5L1F - chains C and D of the 4 polymer chains in the assembly; structure by X-ray diffraction, 4.00 A resolution.

# Chain C (and D)
Protein: Glutamate receptor 2
Source organism: Rattus norvegicus
Notes: fragment: with deletions of 397-398, 402-405, 566-587; chain D of this document is another copy of the same molecule, construct and numbering; everything in this record applies to it too
UniProtKB: P19491 (GRIA2_RAT), isoform P19491-2; aligned in 2 segments with insertions or deletions, so no single offset holds: 10-544 ~ UniProt 25-565; 567-826 ~ UniProt 588-847
Amino-acid sequence (803 residues; each row starts with the number of its first residue; note: 19 numbers in that range are skipped by the numbering (no residue carries them; nothing is unmodelled there)):
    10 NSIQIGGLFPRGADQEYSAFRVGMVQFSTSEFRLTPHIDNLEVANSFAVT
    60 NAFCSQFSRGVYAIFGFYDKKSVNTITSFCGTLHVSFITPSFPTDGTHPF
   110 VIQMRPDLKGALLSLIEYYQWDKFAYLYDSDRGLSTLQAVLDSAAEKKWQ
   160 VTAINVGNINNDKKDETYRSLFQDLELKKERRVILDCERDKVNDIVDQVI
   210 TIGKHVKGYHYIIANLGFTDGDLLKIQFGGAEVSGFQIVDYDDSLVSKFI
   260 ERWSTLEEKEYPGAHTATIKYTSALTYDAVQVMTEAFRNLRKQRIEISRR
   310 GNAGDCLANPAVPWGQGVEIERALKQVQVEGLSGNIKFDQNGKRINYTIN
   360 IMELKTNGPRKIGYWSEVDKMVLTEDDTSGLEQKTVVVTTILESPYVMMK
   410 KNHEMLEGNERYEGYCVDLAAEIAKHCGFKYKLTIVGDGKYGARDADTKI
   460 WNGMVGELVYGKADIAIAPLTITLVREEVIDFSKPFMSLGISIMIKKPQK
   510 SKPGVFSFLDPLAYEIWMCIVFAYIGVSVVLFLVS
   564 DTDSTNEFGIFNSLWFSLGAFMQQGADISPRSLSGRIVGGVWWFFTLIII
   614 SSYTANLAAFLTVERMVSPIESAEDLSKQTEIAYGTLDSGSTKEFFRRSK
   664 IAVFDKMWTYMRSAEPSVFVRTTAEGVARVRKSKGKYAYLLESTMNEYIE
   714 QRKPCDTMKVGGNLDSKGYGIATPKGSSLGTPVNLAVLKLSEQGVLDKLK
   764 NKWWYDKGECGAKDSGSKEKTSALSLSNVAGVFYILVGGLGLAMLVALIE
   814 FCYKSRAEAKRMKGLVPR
Disordered / not traced: 564-572, 589-594, 817-831 (chain D: 564-572, 589-590, 817-831)
Disulfides: C63-C315, C718-C773
Covalent attachments: N-acetylglucosamine (NAG) linked to N355
Differences from the reference sequence: engineered mutation E241 (Asn256 in P19491), D385 (Asn406 in P19491), Q392 (Asn413 in P19491), A589 (Cys610 in P19491); linker (564-566); cloning artifact (827-831)
Residues lining bound ligands: 6ZP (2-(6'-oxo-1'-phenyl[1',6'-dihydro[2,3'-bipyridine]]-5'-yl)benzonitrile): K511, P512, S516, F517, L518, D519, P520, W526, Y616, L620, F623, S788, N791
Swiss-Prot annotation at these positions:
  - glycosylation: N355 (N-linked (GlcNAc...) asparagine)
  - binding site (L-glutamate): S654, T655, E705
  - site: I633 (Crucial to convey clamshell closure to channel opening), R660 (Interaction with the cone snail toxin Con-ikot-ikot), K752 (Interaction with the cone snail toxin Con-ikot-ikot)
  - modified residue (Phosphoserine): S662, S696
  - lipidation: C815 (S-palmitoyl cysteine)
From the paper describing this entry:
  - binding site for 6ZP: S516, F517, D519, P520, Y616, L620, F623, S788, N791
  - mutagenesis - F623A: decreased binding to 6ZP
  - mutagenesis - D519A, S788A: unchanged binding to 6ZP

# How chain C and chain D interact
Residue-residue contacts (122):
  N54(C) - S87(D)  hydrogen bond
  N54(C) - T91(D)
  S55(C) - N83(D)
  S55(C) - S87(D)  hydrogen bond (backbone-side chain)
  F56(C) - S87(D)  hydrogen bond (backbone-side chain)
  F56(C) - F88(D)  hydrophobic
  F56(C) - T91(D)
  F56(C) - C315(D)
  F56(C) - A320(D)  hydrophobic
  T59(C) - T59(D)
  T59(C) - F88(D)
  N60(C) - L316(D)
  C63(C) - L316(D)  hydrophobic
  K79(C) - N83(D)
  K80(C) - N83(D)
  N83(C) - S55(D)  hydrogen bond (backbone-side chain)
  N83(C) - K80(D)
  T84(C) - S55(D)
  T84(C) - T84(D)  hydrogen bond
  S87(C) - N54(D)  hydrogen bond
  S87(C) - S55(D)
  S87(C) - F56(D)  hydrogen bond (side chain-backbone)
  F88(C) - F56(D)  hydrophobic
  F88(C) - T59(D)
  T91(C) - F56(D)
  Y137(C) - Q147(D)
  Y137(C) - D151(D)
  L143(C) - Q147(D)
  Q147(C) - Y137(D)
  Q147(C) - L143(D)
  Q147(C) - N164(D)  hydrogen bond
  L150(C) - L150(D)  hydrophobic
  L150(C) - A162(D)
  D151(C) - Y137(D)
  D151(C) - N164(D)  hydrogen bond (side chain-backbone)
  A154(C) - T161(D)
  A154(C) - I163(D)  hydrophobic
  A154(C) - D183(D)
  T161(C) - A154(D)
  A162(C) - L150(D)
  A162(C) - D151(D)
  I163(C) - D151(D)
  N164(C) - Q147(D)  hydrogen bond
  N164(C) - D151(D)  hydrogen bond (backbone-side chain)
  L186(C) - A154(D)
  C315(C) - F56(D)
  C315(C) - L316(D)  hydrophobic
  L316(C) - N60(D)
  L316(C) - C63(D)  hydrophobic
  L316(C) - C315(D)  hydrophobic
  A320(C) - F56(D)  hydrophobic
  D519(C) - L787(D)
  P520(C) - L787(D)
  L521(C) - L787(D)
  A522(C) - L787(D)
  A522(C) - L789(D)  hydrophobic
  E524(C) - L789(D)
  I525(C) - L787(D)  hydrophobic
  I525(C) - L789(D)  hydrophobic
  I525(C) - V792(D)  hydrophobic
  C528(C) - F796(D)
  A532(C) - L799(D)  hydrophobic
  G535(C) - L803(D)
  V536(C) - L803(D)  hydrophobic
  V539(C) - L803(D)  hydrophobic
  V539(C) - A806(D)  hydrophobic
  L542(C) - M807(D)  hydrophobic
  L542(C) - A810(D)
  Q587(C) - M585(D)
  G588(C) - M585(D)
  S595(C) - W578(D)
  S595(C) - E813(D)
  L596(C) - F574(D)
  L596(C) - W578(D)
  L596(C) - V809(D)  hydrophobic
  L596(C) - E813(D)  hydrogen bond (backbone-side chain)
  S597(C) - A806(D)  hydrogen bond (side chain-backbone)
  S597(C) - V809(D)
  S597(C) - A810(D)  hydrogen bond (side chain-backbone)
  S597(C) - E813(D)  hydrogen bond (backbone-side chain)
  R599(C) - W578(D)
  R599(C) - L581(D)
  R599(C) - G582(D)
  I600(C) - L581(D)  hydrophobic
  I600(C) - L805(D)
  I600(C) - A806(D)  hydrophobic
  I600(C) - V809(D)  hydrophobic
  V601(C) - A806(D)  hydrophobic
  G602(C) - M585(D)
  G603(C) - M585(D)
  V604(C) - I798(D)
  V604(C) - L799(D)  hydrophobic
  V604(C) - G802(D)
  W605(C) - L799(D)  hydrophobic
  W606(C) - F584(D)  hydrophobic
  W606(C) - T609(D)
  F607(C) - F584(D)  hydrophobic
  F608(C) - V795(D)
  F608(C) - F796(D)  hydrophobic
  F608(C) - L799(D)  hydrophobic
  L610(C) - I613(D)  hydrophobic
  I611(C) - Y616(D)
  I611(C) - V795(D)  hydrophobic
  S614(C) - Y616(D)
  S614(C) - T617(D)  hydrogen bond
  S614(C) - L620(D)
  S615(C) - L620(D)
  T617(C) - T617(D)
  A618(C) - T617(D)
  A618(C) - L620(D)
  A618(C) - A621(D)
  N619(C) - L624(D)
  N619(C) - A786(D)
  N619(C) - L787(D)
  A622(C) - L624(D)
  A622(C) - T625(D)
  F623(C) - S785(D)
  T625(C) - T625(D)
  V626(C) - E782(D)
  T643(C) - D777(D)
  E644(C) - S780(D)
  E644(C) - K781(D)
Other interface residues (no listed pair), chain C (79 interface residues in all): S139, E155, K157, D183, K187, D314, A317, N318, I529, V543, I612, S676
Other interface residues (no listed pair), chain D (73 interface residues in all): K79, H107, S139, E155, K157, L186, K187, D314, A317, W526, L577, K770

# In short
79 residues of chain C face 73 of chain D across their interface; the contacts include 16 hydrogen bonds.
Polar pairs include N54(C)-S87(D), S55(C)-S87(D) and F56(C)-S87(D). The paper reports a binding site for 6ZP
at S516(C), F517(C) and D519(C) among others; F623A of chain C reduces binding to 6ZP; 3 substitutions were
tested in all.
Both chains are Glutamate receptor 2 (Rattus norvegicus). Entry 5L1F (AMPA subtype ionotropic glutamate
receptor GluA2 in complex with noncompetitive inhibitor Perampanel) was determined by X-ray diffraction (same
publication as 5L1B, 5L1E, 5L1G and 5L1H).
